Entry 9C6B (electron microscopy, 2.60 A resolution); this record covers chains A and C of the 4 polymer chains in the assembly.

Chain A:
Name: Serine/threonine-protein phosphatase 2A 65 kDa regulatory subunit A alpha isoform
Source organism: Homo sapiens
UniProt: P30153 (2AAA_HUMAN); numbering as in UniProt (aligned over 9-589)
Sequence (584 residues; row label = number of the first residue in the row):
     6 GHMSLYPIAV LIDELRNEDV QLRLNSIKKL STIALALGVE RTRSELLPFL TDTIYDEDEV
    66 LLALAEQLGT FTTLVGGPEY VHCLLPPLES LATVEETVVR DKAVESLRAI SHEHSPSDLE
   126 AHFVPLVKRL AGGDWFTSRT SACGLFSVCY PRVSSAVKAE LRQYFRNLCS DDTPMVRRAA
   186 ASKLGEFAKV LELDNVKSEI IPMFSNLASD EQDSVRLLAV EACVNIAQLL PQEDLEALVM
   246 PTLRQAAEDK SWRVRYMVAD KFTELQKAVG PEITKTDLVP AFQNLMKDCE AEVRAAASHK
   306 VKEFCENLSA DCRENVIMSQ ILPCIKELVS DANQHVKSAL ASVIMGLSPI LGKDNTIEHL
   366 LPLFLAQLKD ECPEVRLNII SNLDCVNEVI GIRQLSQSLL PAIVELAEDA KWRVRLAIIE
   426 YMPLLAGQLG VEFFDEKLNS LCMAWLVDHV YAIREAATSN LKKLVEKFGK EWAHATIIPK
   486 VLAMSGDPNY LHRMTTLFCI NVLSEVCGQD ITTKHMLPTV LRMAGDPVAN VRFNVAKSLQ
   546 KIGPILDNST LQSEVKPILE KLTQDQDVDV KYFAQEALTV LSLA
Not modelled in the structure: 6-8
Sequence notes: expression tag (6-8)

Chain C:
Name: Serine/threonine-protein phosphatase 2A catalytic subunit alpha isoform
Source organism: Homo sapiens
Notes: EC 3.1.3.16
UniProt: P67775 (PP2AA_HUMAN); residue numbers follow UniProt; this construct covers 1-309
Sequence (311 residues; numbered -1 to 309; the number before each row is that of its first residue; numbers below 1 keep their minus sign (Gly-1 is residue -1)):
    -1 GHMDEKVFTK ELDQWIEQLN ECKQLSESQV KSLCEKAKEI LTKESNVQEV RCPVTVCGDV
    59 HGQFHDLMEL FRIGGKSPDT NYLFMGDYVD RGYYSVETVT LLVALKVRYR ERITILRGNH
   119 ESRQITQVYG FYDECLRKYG NANVWKYFTD LFDYLPLTAL VDGQIFCLHG GLSPSIDTLD
   179 HIRALDRLQE VPHEGPMCDL LWSDPDDRGG WGISPRGAGY TFGQDISETF NHANGLTLVS
   239 RAHQLVMEGY NWCHDRNVVT IFSAPNYCYR CGNQAAIMEL DDTLKYSFLQ FDPAPRRGEP
   299 HVTRRTPDYF L
Not modelled in the structure: -1 to 1
Sequence notes: expression tag (-1 to 0)
Modified / non-standard residues: Leu309 (methyl L-leucinate; MLL)
Bound ions: Zn2+: Asp57, His59, Asp85; Fe2+: Asp85, Asn117, His167, His241

Interface between chain A and chain C:
Contacting residue pairs - 49 pairs, chain A then chain C:
  Leu222(A) - Leu309(C)
  Trp257(A) - Thr304(C)
  Trp257(A) - Phe308(C)  hydrophobic
  Trp257(A) - Leu309(C)
  Arg258(A) - Phe308(C)  hydrogen bond (side chain-backbone)
  Arg258(A) - Leu309(C)
  Tyr261(A) - Leu309(C)
  Met262(A) - Leu309(C)
  Glu297(A) - Arg303(C)  salt bridge
  Glu297(A) - Thr304(C)
  His340(A) - Arg303(C)  hydrogen bond
  Trp417(A) - Glu67(C)  hydrogen bond
  Trp417(A) - Ile71(C)
  Arg418(A) - Glu67(C)  salt bridge
  Arg418(A) - Arg70(C)
  Arg418(A) - Pro293(C)
  His454(A) - Ile71(C)
  His454(A) - Leu287(C)
  Val455(A) - Ile71(C)
  Tyr456(A) - Arg70(C)
  Tyr456(A) - Ile71(C)  hydrogen bond (backbone-backbone)
  Tyr456(A) - Gly73(C)
  Tyr456(A) - Lys74(C)  hydrogen bond
  Ala457(A) - Arg70(C)  hydrogen bond (backbone-backbone)
  Pro493(A) - Asp279(C)
  Pro493(A) - Asp280(C)
  Asn494(A) - Asp279(C)
  Tyr495(A) - Pro51(C)  hydrophobic
  Tyr495(A) - Asp77(C)
  Tyr495(A) - Thr78(C)
  Tyr495(A) - Asn79(C)
  Tyr495(A) - Asp280(C)
  Leu496(A) - Thr78(C)
  Leu496(A) - Glu277(C)
  Arg498(A) - Asp280(C)  salt bridge
  Met499(A) - Asp77(C)
  Val533(A) - Pro51(C)
  Val533(A) - Asp280(C)
  Asn535(A) - Pro76(C)  hydrogen bond (side chain-backbone)
  Asn535(A) - Asp77(C)  hydrogen bond (side chain-backbone)
  Asn535(A) - Asn79(C)  hydrogen bond
  Asn535(A) - Arg110(C)
  Phe538(A) - Pro76(C)
  Asn539(A) - Asp77(C)  hydrogen bond
  Asp572(A) - Arg110(C)  salt bridge
  Asp574(A) - Tyr107(C)
  Asp574(A) - Arg110(C)  salt bridge
  Tyr577(A) - Thr7(C)
  Tyr577(A) - Arg106(C)
Interface residues without a listed pair, chain A (28 interface residues in all): Phe503, Ala534
Interface residues without a listed pair, chain C (27 interface residues in all): Arg49, Phe69, Gly72, Glu109

In short:
The interface between chain A and chain C involves 28 residues on one side and 27 on the other; the contacts
include 10 hydrogen bonds and 5 salt bridges. Polar pairs include Glu297(A)-Arg303(C), Arg418(A)-Glu67(C) and
Arg498(A)-Asp280(C). Asp57(C), His59(C) and Asp85(C) coordinate Zn2+.
Chain A is Serine/threonine-protein phosphatase 2A 65 kDa regulatory subunit A alpha isoform and chain C is
Serine/threonine-protein phosphatase 2A catalytic subunit alpha isoform, both from Homo sapiens; the
structure, PP2A:B55-p107 substrate complex, was determined by electron microscopy, deposited together with
9C7T.
